PDB entry 9BH8 | electron microscopy, 3.60 A resolution | chains A and B of the 4 polymer chains in the assembly

== Chain A (and B) ==
Molecule: DNA polymerase theta
Organism: Homo sapiens
Notes: EC 3.6.4.12, 2.7.7.7, 2.7.7.49; chain B of this document is another copy of the same molecule, construct and numbering; everything in this record applies to it too
UniProt: O75417 (DPOLQ_HUMAN); numbering as in UniProt (aligned over 2-894)
Chain sequence (893 residues; row label = number of the first residue in the row):
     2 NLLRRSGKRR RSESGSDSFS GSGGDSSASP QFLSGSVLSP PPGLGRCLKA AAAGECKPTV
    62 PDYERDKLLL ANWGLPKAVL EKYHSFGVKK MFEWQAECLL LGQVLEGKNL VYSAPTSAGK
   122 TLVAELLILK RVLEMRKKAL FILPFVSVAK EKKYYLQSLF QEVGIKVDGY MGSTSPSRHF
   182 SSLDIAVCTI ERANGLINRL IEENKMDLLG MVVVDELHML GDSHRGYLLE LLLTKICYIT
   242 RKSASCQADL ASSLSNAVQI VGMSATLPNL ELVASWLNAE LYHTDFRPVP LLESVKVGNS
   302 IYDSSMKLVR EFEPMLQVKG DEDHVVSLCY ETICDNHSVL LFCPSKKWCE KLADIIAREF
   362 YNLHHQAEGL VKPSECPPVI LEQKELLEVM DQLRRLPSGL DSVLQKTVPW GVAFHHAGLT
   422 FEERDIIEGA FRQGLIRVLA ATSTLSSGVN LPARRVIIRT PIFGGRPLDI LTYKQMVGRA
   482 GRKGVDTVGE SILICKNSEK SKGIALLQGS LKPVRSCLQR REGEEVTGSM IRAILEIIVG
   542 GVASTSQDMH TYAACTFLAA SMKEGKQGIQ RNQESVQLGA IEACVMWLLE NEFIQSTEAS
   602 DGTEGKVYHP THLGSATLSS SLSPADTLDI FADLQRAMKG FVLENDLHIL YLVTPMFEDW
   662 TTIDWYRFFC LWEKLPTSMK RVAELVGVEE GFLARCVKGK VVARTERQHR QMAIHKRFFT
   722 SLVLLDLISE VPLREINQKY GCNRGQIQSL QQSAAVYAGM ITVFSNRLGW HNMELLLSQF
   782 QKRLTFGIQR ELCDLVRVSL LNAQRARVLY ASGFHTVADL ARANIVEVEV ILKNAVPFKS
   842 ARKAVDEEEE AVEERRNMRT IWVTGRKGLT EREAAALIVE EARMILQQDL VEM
Unresolved in the structure: 2-67, 247-255, 369-376, 565-576, 601-605, 864-867, 893-894
Curated features (UniProtKB/Swiss-Prot):
  - motif: D216 to H219 (DEAH box)
  - binding site (ATP): Q96, A115 to T122

== How chain A and chain B interact ==
Residue-residue contacts - 73 pairs, chain A then chain B:
  E591(A) with R843(B), hydrogen bond (backbone-side chain)
  N592(A) with R843(B)
  E593(A) with F839(B); S841(B); A842(B), hydrogen bond (side chain-backbone); R843(B), hydrogen bond (side chain-backbone)
  Q596(A) with K834(B)
  E599(A) with R873(B), salt bridge
  H613(A) with N835(B); V837(B)
  L614(A) with F839(B), hydrophobic
  F632(A) with F839(B), hydrophobic
  Q636(A) with S841(B), hydrogen bond; A845(B); E848(B); R856(B)
  M639(A) with V643(B); L644(B), hydrogen bond (backbone-backbone); E645(B), hydrogen bond (backbone-backbone)
  K640(A) with E848(B), salt bridge
  G641(A) with F642(B)
  F642(A) with G641(B); F642(B), hydrogen bond (backbone-backbone); L644(B), hydrophobic
  V643(A) with M639(B)
  L644(A) with M639(B), hydrogen bond (backbone-backbone); F642(B), hydrophobic; N773(B), hydrogen bond (backbone-side chain); M774(B), hydrophobic; L777(B), hydrophobic
  E645(A) with M639(B), hydrogen bond (backbone-backbone)
  R708(A) with D847(B), salt bridge
  R711(A) with V846(B)
  L769(A) with P838(B); F839(B), hydrogen bond (backbone-backbone)
  W771(A) with F839(B), hydrogen bond (side chain-backbone)
  N773(A) with L644(B), hydrogen bond (side chain-backbone); L777(B)
  M774(A) with L644(B), hydrophobic
  L776(A) with Q780(B)
  L777(A) with L644(B), hydrophobic; N773(B); L777(B), hydrophobic
  Q780(A) with H772(B); N773(B); L776(B)
  K834(A) with Q596(B); S597(B)
  N835(A) with Q596(B); P611(B), hydrogen bond (side chain-backbone); H613(B), hydrogen bond (backbone-side chain)
  V837(A) with H613(B), hydrogen bond (backbone-side chain)
  P838(A) with L769(B)
  F839(A) with E593(B); T612(B); H613(B); L614(B), hydrophobic; F632(B), hydrophobic; L769(B), hydrogen bond (backbone-backbone); W771(B), hydrogen bond (backbone-side chain)
  S841(A) with E593(B); Q636(B), hydrogen bond
  A842(A) with E593(B), hydrogen bond (backbone-side chain)
  R843(A) with E591(B); N592(B)
  V846(A) with R708(B); R711(B)
  D847(A) with R708(B), salt bridge; R711(B), salt bridge
  E848(A) with K640(B), salt bridge
  R856(A) with Q636(B)
  R860(A) with E593(B), salt bridge
  R873(A) with E599(B), salt bridge
Other interface residues (no listed pair), chain A (49 interface residues in all): S597, T598, H610, P611, T612, R682, E707, G770, V827, V831
Other interface residues (no listed pair), chain B (52 interface residues in all): T598, H610, L629, R637, R682, L686, G770, V831, R860

== Overview ==
49 residues of chain A and 52 residues of chain B are in contact, with 20 hydrogen bonds and 8 salt bridges.
Polar contacts include E599(A)-R873(B), K640(A)-E848(B) and R708(A)-D847(B). From UniProt: 9 ATP-binding
residues on chain A.
Chain A and chain B are both DNA polymerase theta (Homo sapiens); the structure, Human DNA polymerase theta
helicase domain dimer bound to DNA in the microhomology searching conformation, was determined by electron
microscopy together with 9BH6, 9BH7, 9BH9 and 9BHA from the same study.
